2ZL3 - chains H and I of the 14 polymer chains in the assembly; structure by X-ray diffraction, 2.81 A resolution.

Chain H (and I):
Protein: ATP-dependent Clp protease proteolytic subunit
Organism: Helicobacter pylori
Notes: EC 3.4.21.92; chain I of this document is another copy of the same molecule, construct and numbering; everything in this record applies to it too
Reference sequence: P56156 (CLPP_HELPY); residues 1-196 here = UniProt positions 1-196
Amino-acid sequence (196 residues; row label = number of the first residue in the row):
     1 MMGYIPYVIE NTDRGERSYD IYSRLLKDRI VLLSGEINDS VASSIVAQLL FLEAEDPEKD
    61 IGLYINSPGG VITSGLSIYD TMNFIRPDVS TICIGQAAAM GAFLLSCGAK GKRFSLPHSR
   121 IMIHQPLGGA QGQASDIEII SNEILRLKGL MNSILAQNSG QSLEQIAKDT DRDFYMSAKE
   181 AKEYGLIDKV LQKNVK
Disordered / not traced: 1-19, 193-196
Construct notes: engineered mutation Ala99 (Ser in P56156)
Curated features (UniProtKB/Swiss-Prot):
  - active site: His124

Chain H / chain I interface:
Residue-residue contacts (41; chain H residue first):
  Ile21(H) with Leu26(I), hydrophobic; Ala47(I); Phe51(I), hydrophobic
  Tyr22(H) with Ser43(I); Ser44(I), hydrogen bond (side chain-backbone); Ala47(I), hydrophobic
  Arg24(H) with Phe51(I); Glu55(I), salt bridge
  Leu25(H) with Ala47(I), hydrophobic
  Leu32(H) with Ser43(I)
  Ser34(H) with Ser43(I), hydrogen bond
  Gly35(H) with Asp39(I)
  Asn66(H) with Asp39(I)
  Ile94(H) with Val46(I), hydrophobic; Ser77(I)
  Gly95(H) with Thr73(I); Ser77(I)
  Gln96(H) with Thr73(I), hydrogen bond
  Leu116(H) with Asp80(I); Phe84(I), hydrophobic
  Pro117(H) with Asp80(I)
  His118(H) with Leu76(I); Tyr79(I); Asp80(I), hydrogen bond (backbone-side chain); Leu150(I); Ile154(I)
  Ser119(H) with Asp80(I)
  Arg120(H) with Thr73(I); Glu143(I), salt bridge; Arg146(I); Leu147(I)
  Arg172(H) with Gln133(I), hydrogen bond; Ser135(I); Asp136(I), salt bridge; Ile139(I)
  Asp173(H) with Ile139(I)
  Tyr175(H) with Ile139(I), hydrophobic; Glu143(I)
  Met176(H) with Arg146(I)
  Ser177(H) with Arg146(I)
  Leu191(H) with Phe84(I), hydrophobic
Also at the interface, not in a pair above, chain H (25 interface residues in all): Asp28, Ile30, Pro68
Also at the interface, not in a pair above, chain I (29 interface residues in all): Ser40, Gln48, Leu50, Ala54, Thr81, Ile140

In short:
Chain H and chain I form an interface of 25 and 29 residues respectively, with 5 hydrogen bonds and 3 salt
bridges. Polar pairs include Arg24(H)-Glu55(I), Arg120(H)-Glu143(I) and Arg172(H)-Asp136(I). UniProt lists
active-site residue His124(H) on chain H.
Both chains are ATP-dependent Clp protease proteolytic subunit (Helicobacter pylori). Entry 2ZL3 (Crystal
structure of H.pylori ClpP S99A) was determined by X-ray diffraction (same publication as 2ZL0, 2ZL2 and
2ZL4).
